Entry 6HN2 (X-ray diffraction, 1.70 A resolution); this record covers chains A and B.

[Chain A]
Name: 14-3-3 protein sigma
Organism: Homo sapiens
Reference sequence: P31947 (1433S_HUMAN); residues 1-231 here = UniProt positions 1-231
Amino-acid sequence (236 residues; row label = number of the first residue in the row; numbers below 1 keep their minus sign (Gly-4 is residue -4)):
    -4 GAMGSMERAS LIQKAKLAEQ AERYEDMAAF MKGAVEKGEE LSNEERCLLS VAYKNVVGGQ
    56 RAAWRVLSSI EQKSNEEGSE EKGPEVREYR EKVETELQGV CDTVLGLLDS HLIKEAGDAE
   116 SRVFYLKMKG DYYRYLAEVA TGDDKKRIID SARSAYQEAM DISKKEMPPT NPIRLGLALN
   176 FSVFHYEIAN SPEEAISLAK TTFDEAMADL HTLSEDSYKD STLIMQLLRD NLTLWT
Construct notes: expression tag (-4 to 0); engineered mutation Asn38 (Cys in P31947), Cys42 (Asn in P31947)
Swiss-Prot annotation at these positions:
  - site (Interaction with phosphoserine on interacting protein): Arg56, Arg129
  - modified residue (Phosphoserine): Ser5, Ser74
Covalent attachments: 2-(3,4-dichlorophenyl)-N-(2-sulfanylethyl)ethanamide (GF8) linked to Cys42

[Chain B]
Name: Estrogen Receptor
Amino-acid sequence (8 residues; numbered 588 to 595; the number before each row is that of its first residue):
   588 AEGFPATV
Disordered / not traced: 588-590
Modified positions: Thr594 (phosphothreonine; TPO)

[How chain A and chain B interact]
Contacting residue pairs - 21 pairs, chain A then chain B:
  Lys49(A) - Thr594(B)
  Lys49(A) - Val595(B)
  Arg56(A) - Thr594(B)
  Lys122(A) - Val595(B)  hydrogen bond (side chain-backbone)
  Arg129(A) - Thr594(B)
  Tyr130(A) - Thr594(B)
  Gly171(A) - Val595(B)
  Leu174(A) - Ala593(B)
  Leu174(A) - Thr594(B)
  Leu174(A) - Val595(B)  hydrophobic
  Asn175(A) - Thr594(B)
  Asn175(A) - Val595(B)  hydrogen bond (side chain-backbone)
  Val178(A) - Pro592(B)  hydrophobic
  Val178(A) - Ala593(B)
  Val178(A) - Thr594(B)
  Glu182(A) - Pro592(B)
  Leu222(A) - Ala593(B)  hydrophobic
  Leu222(A) - Val595(B)  hydrophobic
  Asn226(A) - Pro592(B)
  Asn226(A) - Ala593(B)  hydrogen bond (side chain-backbone)
  Trp230(A) - Pro592(B)  hydrophobic
Also at the interface, not in a pair above, chain A (16 interface residues in all): Arg60, Asp126, Leu229
Also at the interface, not in a pair above, chain B (5 interface residues in all): Phe591

[Overview]
Chain A and chain B form an interface of 16 and 5 residues respectively, with 3 hydrogen bonds. Polar contacts
include Lys122(A)-Val595(B), Asn175(A)-Val595(B) and Asn226(A)-Ala593(B).
Here chain A is 14-3-3 protein sigma (Homo sapiens) and chain B is Estrogen Receptor. Entry 6HN2 (Ternary
complex of Estrogen Receptor alpha peptide and 14-3-3 sigma C42 mutant bound to disulfide fragment ...) was
determined by X-ray diffraction together with 6HHP, 6HKB, 6HKF, 6HMT and 6HMU from the same study.
